PDB entry 5KRJ | X-ray diffraction, 2.70 A resolution | chains B and D of the 4 polymer chains in the assembly

[Chain B]
Name: Estrogen receptor
Organism: Homo sapiens
Notes: fragment: ligand-binding domain
UniProtKB: P03372 (ESR1_HUMAN), isoform P03372-3; residues 298-554 here correspond to UniProt positions 125-381 (UniProt number = residue number - 173)
Amino-acid sequence (257 residues; numbered 298 to 554; the number before each row is that of its first residue):
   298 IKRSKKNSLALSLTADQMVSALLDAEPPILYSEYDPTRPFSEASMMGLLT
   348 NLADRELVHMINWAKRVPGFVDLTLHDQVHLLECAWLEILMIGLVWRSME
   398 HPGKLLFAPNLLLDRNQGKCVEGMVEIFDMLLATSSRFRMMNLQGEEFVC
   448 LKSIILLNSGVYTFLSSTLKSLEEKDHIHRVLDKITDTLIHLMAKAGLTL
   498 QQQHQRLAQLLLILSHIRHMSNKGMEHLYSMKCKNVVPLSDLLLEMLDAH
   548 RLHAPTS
Disordered / not traced: 298-305, 462-469, 529-534, 549-554
Sequence notes: engineered mutation Ser537 (Tyr364 in P03372)
Small-molecule neighbours: 6WP (naphthalen-1-yl (1S,2R,4S)-5,6-bis(4-hydroxyphenyl)-7-oxabicyclo[2.2.1]hept-5-ene-2-sulfonate): Met343, Leu346, Thr347, Leu349, Ala350, Glu353, Leu384, Leu387, Met388, Leu391, Arg394, Phe404, Val418, Glu419, Gly420, Met421, Ile424, Leu428, Gly521, His524, Leu525, Leu536, Leu540

[Chain D]
Name: NCOA2
Notes: fragment: Nuclear receptor-interacting peptide
Amino-acid sequence (14 residues; numbered 686 to 699; the number before each row is that of its first residue):
   686 KHKILHRLLQDSSS
Disordered / not traced: 686, 697-699

[How chain B and chain D interact]
Pairs across the interface (21):
  Ile358(B) - Leu690(D)  hydrophobic
  Ile358(B) - Leu693(D)  hydrophobic
  Ile358(B) - Leu694(D)  hydrophobic
  Lys362(B) - Leu693(D)  hydrogen bond (side chain-backbone)
  Lys362(B) - Leu694(D)
  Lys362(B) - Asp696(D)
  Leu372(B) - His691(D)
  Leu372(B) - Leu694(D)  hydrophobic
  Gln375(B) - Leu694(D)
  Val376(B) - Lys688(D)
  Val376(B) - Leu690(D)
  Val376(B) - Leu694(D)  hydrophobic
  Leu379(B) - Leu690(D)  hydrophobic
  Leu379(B) - Leu694(D)  hydrophobic
  Glu380(B) - Lys688(D)  salt bridge
  Glu380(B) - Leu690(D)
  Asp538(B) - Ile689(D)
  Leu539(B) - Ile689(D)
  Glu542(B) - Lys688(D)
  Glu542(B) - Ile689(D)  hydrogen bond (side chain-backbone)
  Met543(B) - Leu690(D)  hydrophobic
Other interface residues (no listed pair), chain B (12 interface residues in all): Phe367
Other interface residues (no listed pair), chain D (8 interface residues in all): Gln695

[Overview]
12 residues of chain B face 8 of chain D across their interface, with 2 hydrogen bonds and 1 salt bridge.
Polar pairs include Glu380(B)-Lys688(D), Lys362(B)-Leu693(D) and Glu542(B)-Ile689(D). Bound to chain B:
compound 6WP.
Chain B is Estrogen receptor (Homo sapiens) and chain D is NCOA2; the structure, Crystal Structure of the
ER-alpha Ligand-binding Domain (Y537S) in Complex with an a-naphthyl Substituted OBHS derivative, was
determined by X-ray diffraction together with 5KR9, 5KRA, 5KRC, 5KRF, 5KRH, 5KRI and 43 further entries from
the same study.
